PDB entry 3TA4 | X-ray diffraction, 2.35 A resolution | chains F and D of the 3 polymer chains in the assembly

[Chain F (and D)]
Molecule: small laccase, multi-copper oxidase
Source organism: Amycolatopsis sp. ATCC 39116
Notes: EC 1.10.3.2; chain D of this document is another copy of the same molecule, construct and numbering; everything in this record applies to it too
Sequence (299 residues; row label = number of the first residue in the row):
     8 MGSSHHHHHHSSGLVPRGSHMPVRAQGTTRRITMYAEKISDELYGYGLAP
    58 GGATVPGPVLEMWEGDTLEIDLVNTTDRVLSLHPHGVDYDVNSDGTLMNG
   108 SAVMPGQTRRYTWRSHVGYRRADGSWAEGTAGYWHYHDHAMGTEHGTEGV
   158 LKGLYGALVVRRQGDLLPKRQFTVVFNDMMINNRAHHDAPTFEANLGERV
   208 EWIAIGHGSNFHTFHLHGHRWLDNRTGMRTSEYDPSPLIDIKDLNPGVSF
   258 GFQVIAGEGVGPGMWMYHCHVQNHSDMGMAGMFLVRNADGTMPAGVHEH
Disordered / not traced: 8-24 (chain D: 8-33)
Metal / ion sites: Cu ion site 1: E49, H193; Cu ion site 2: H90 (shared with H222(D) of chain D); Cu ion site 3: H92, H144 (shared with H277(D) of chain D); Cu ion site 4: H146 (shared with H224(D), H275(D) of chain D); Cu ion site 5: H219, C276, H281; Cu ion site 6: H222 (shared with 1 residue of chain E); Cu ion site 7: H224, H275 (shared with 1 residue of chain E); Cu ion site 8: H277 (shared with 2 residues of chain E); Cu ion site 9 near H306 (its only coordinating residue here)
Small-molecule neighbours: TO2 ((1R,2S)-1-(3,4-dimethoxyphenyl)-2-(2-methoxyphenoxy)propane-1,3-diol): Q279, N280, D283, M284

[Interface between chain F and chain D]
Pairs across the interface (72; chain F residue first):
  H90(F) - H224(D)
  H92(F) - H222(D)
  H92(F) - D247(D)  salt bridge
  H92(F) - H277(D)  hydrogen bond
  G93(F) - R227(D)  hydrogen bond (backbone-side chain)
  G93(F) - D247(D)  hydrogen bond (backbone-side chain)
  V94(F) - R227(D)
  D95(F) - R227(D)  salt bridge
  D95(F) - G266(D)
  Y96(F) - H224(D)
  Y96(F) - G225(D)  hydrogen bond (side chain-backbone)
  Y96(F) - V267(D)
  Y96(F) - W272(D)
  D97(F) - V267(D)
  D97(F) - W272(D)
  V98(F) - P269(D)
  V98(F) - W272(D)  hydrophobic
  D101(F) - H224(D)  salt bridge
  T103(F) - M273(D)
  M105(F) - M273(D)  hydrophobic
  M105(F) - M289(D)  hydrophobic
  N106(F) - M271(D)  hydrogen bond (side chain-backbone)
  R121(F) - G266(D)  hydrogen bond (side chain-backbone)
  Y126(F) - E265(D)  hydrogen bond
  R128(F) - I262(D)
  R128(F) - E265(D)  salt bridge
  D130(F) - R206(D)  salt bridge
  S132(F) - R206(D)  hydrogen bond
  W133(F) - R236(D)
  A134(F) - E265(D)
  E135(F) - L229(D)
  E135(F) - R236(D)  salt bridge
  E135(F) - L245(D)
  G136(F) - L245(D)
  W141(F) - L245(D)
  W141(F) - I246(D)  hydrophobic
  W141(F) - D247(D)
  H144(F) - H277(D)  hydrogen bond
  H146(F) - H224(D)  hydrogen bond
  H146(F) - M273(D)
  H146(F) - H275(D)
  T150(F) - D283(D)  hydrogen bond
  H152(F) - M273(D)
  H152(F) - Q279(D)  hydrogen bond (backbone-side chain)
  H152(F) - S282(D)
  H152(F) - D283(D)  salt bridge
  H152(F) - A287(D)
  T154(F) - Q279(D)  hydrogen bond
  T154(F) - D283(D)  hydrogen bond
  G215(F) - V278(D)
  G215(F) - Q279(D)  hydrogen bond (backbone-backbone)
  S216(F) - F218(D)
  S216(F) - V278(D)
  S216(F) - Q279(D)
  S216(F) - N280(D)  hydrogen bond
  N217(F) - F218(D)
  F218(F) - F218(D)
  N231(F) - P242(D)
  R232(F) - P244(D)
  T237(F) - P242(D)
  S238(F) - Y240(D)
  Y240(F) - Y240(D)  hydrophobic
  D241(F) - P242(D)
  P242(F) - P242(D)
  N252(F) - T220(D)
  N252(F) - D250(D)  hydrogen bond
  P253(F) - T220(D)  hydrogen bond (backbone-side chain)
  P253(F) - I248(D)
  P253(F) - H277(D)
  P253(F) - V278(D)  hydrophobic
  G254(F) - I248(D)
  G254(F) - H277(D)
Other interface residues (no listed pair), chain F (50 interface residues in all): T137, A138, G153, V157, R169, H214, S243, D250, V255
Other interface residues (no listed pair), chain D (36 interface residues in all): L173, G270

[Overview]
50 residues of chain F and 36 residues of chain D are in contact, with 18 hydrogen bonds and 7 salt bridges.
Polar pairs include H92(F)-D247(D), D95(F)-R227(D) and D101(F)-H224(D). Chain F binds compound TO2. E49(F) and
H193(F) form the Cu ion site 1.
Both chains are small laccase, multi-copper oxidase (Amycolatopsis sp. ATCC 39116). Entry 3TA4 (Small laccase
from Amycolatopsis sp. ATCC 39116 complexed with
1-(3,4-dimethoxyphenyl)-2-(2-methoxyphenoxy)-1,3-dihydroxypropane) was determined by X-ray diffraction (same
publication as 3T9W, 3TAS, 3TBB and 3TBC).
